6TKL - chains H and I of the 3 polymer chains in the assembly; structure by X-ray diffraction, 1.30 A resolution.

[Chain H]
Name: Prothrombin
Source organism: Homo sapiens
Notes: EC 3.4.21.5
UniProt: P00734 (THRB_HUMAN); residues 321-579 here correspond to UniProt positions 364-622 (UniProt number = residue number + 43)
Amino-acid sequence (259 residues; each row starts with the number of its first residue):
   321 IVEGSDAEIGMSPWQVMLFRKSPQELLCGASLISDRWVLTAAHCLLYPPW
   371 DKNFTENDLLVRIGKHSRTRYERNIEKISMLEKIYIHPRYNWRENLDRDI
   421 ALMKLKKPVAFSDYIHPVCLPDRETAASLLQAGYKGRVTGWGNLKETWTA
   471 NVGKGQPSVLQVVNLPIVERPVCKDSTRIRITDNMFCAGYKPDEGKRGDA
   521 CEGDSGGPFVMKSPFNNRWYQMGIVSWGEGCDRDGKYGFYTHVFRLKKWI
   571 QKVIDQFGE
Disordered / not traced: 468-474, 579
Disulfide bonds: Cys348-Cys364, Cys493-Cys507, Cys521-Cys551
Covalent attachments: N-acetylglucosamine (NAG) linked to Asn373
Bound ions: Na+: Arg553, Lys556
Swiss-Prot annotation at these positions:
  - region: Ala508 to Val530 (High affinity receptor-binding region which is also known as the TP508 peptide)
  - active site (Charge relay system): His363, Asp419, Ser525
  - glycosylation: Asn373 (N-linked (GlcNAc...) (complex) asparagine)

[Chain I]
Name: Tsetse thrombin inhibitor
Notes: engineered mutation(s): L32NMeL
UniProt: O97373 (TTI_GLOMM); residues -20 to 32 here correspond to UniProt positions 1-53 (UniProt number = residue number + 21)
Amino-acid sequence (53 residues; each row starts with the number of its first residue; numbers below 1 keep their minus sign (Met-20 is residue -20)):
   -20 MKFFTVLFFLLSIIYLIVAAPGEPGAPIDYDEYGDSSEEVGGTPLHEIPG
    30 IRL
Disordered / not traced: -20 to 0, 14-19
Modified positions: Tyr9 (O-sulfo-L-tyrosine; TYS); Tyr12 (O-sulfo-L-tyrosine; TYS); Leu32 (N-methylleucine; MLE)

[Interface between chain H and chain I]
Pairs across the interface (72; chain H residue first):
  His363(H) with Leu32(I), hydrogen bond (side chain-backbone)
  Tyr367(H) with His25(I); Leu32(I)
  Pro369(H) with His25(I)
  Trp370(H) with His25(I); Ile30(I), hydrophobic; Leu32(I)
  His407(H) with Tyr12(I)
  Pro408(H) with Tyr12(I)
  Arg409(H) with Asp10(I), salt bridge; Glu11(I), hydrogen bond (side chain-backbone); Tyr12(I)
  Arg413(H) with Pro23(I)
  Glu414(H) with Gly20(I); Gly21(I), hydrogen bond (side chain-backbone); Thr22(I); Pro23(I); Leu24(I), hydrogen bond (backbone-backbone)
  Asn415(H) with Leu24(I)
  Leu416(H) with Leu24(I), hydrophobic
  Arg418(H) with Asp10(I), salt bridge
  Arg443(H) with Ile7(I), hydrogen bond (side chain-backbone); Tyr9(I)
  Ala446(H) with Ile7(I)
  Ala447(H) with Ile7(I)
  Leu450(H) with Pro3(I); Gly4(I), hydrogen bond (backbone-backbone)
  Gln451(H) with Gly1(I); Glu2(I)
  Ala452(H) with Gly1(I), hydrogen bond (backbone-backbone); Glu2(I), hydrogen bond (backbone-backbone)
  Ile487(H) with Gly4(I)
  Arg490(H) with Gly4(I), hydrogen bond (side chain-backbone); Ala5(I)
  Ile499(H) with Thr22(I); Leu24(I), hydrophobic; Ile27(I), hydrophobic
  Arg500(H) with Gly20(I)
  Asp503(H) with Pro6(I)
  Asn504(H) with Asp10(I), hydrogen bond
  Phe506(H) with Gly4(I)
  Asp519(H) with Arg31(I), salt bridge
  Ala520(H) with Arg31(I)
  Cys521(H) with Arg31(I)
  Glu522(H) with Arg31(I)
  Ser525(H) with Leu32(I), hydrogen bond (side chain-backbone)
  Val545(H) with Arg31(I)
  Trp547(H) with Leu24(I), hydrophobic; Arg31(I); Leu32(I)
  Gly548(H) with Ile30(I); Arg31(I), hydrogen bond (backbone-backbone)
  Glu549(H) with Ile27(I); Gly29(I)
  Gly550(H) with Gly29(I), hydrogen bond (backbone-backbone); Arg31(I)
  Cys551(H) with Arg31(I)
  Gly558(H) with Arg31(I)
  His562(H) with Ala5(I); Pro6(I), hydrogen bond (side chain-backbone)
  Phe564(H) with Ile7(I), hydrophobic; Asp8(I); Tyr9(I)
  Arg565(H) with Asp8(I), salt bridge; Tyr9(I); Asp10(I), salt bridge
  Leu566(H) with Asp10(I)
  Lys567(H) with Tyr9(I)
  Lys568(H) with Tyr9(I); Glu11(I), salt bridge
  Trp569(H) with Tyr12(I)
  Lys572(H) with Tyr12(I)
Interface residues without a listed pair, chain H (50 interface residues in all): Tyr454, Val488, Arg498, Ser546, Arg553
Interface residues without a listed pair, chain I (24 interface residues in all): Pro28

[Overview]
50 residues of chain H and 24 residues of chain I are in contact; the contacts include 14 hydrogen bonds and 6
salt bridges. Among the polar pairs are Arg409(H)-Asp10(I), Arg418(H)-Asp10(I) and Asp519(H)-Arg31(I).
Covalently linked N-acetylglucosamine: at Asn373(H).
Here chain H is Prothrombin (Homo sapiens) and chain I is Tsetse thrombin inhibitor. Entry 6TKL (Non-cleavable
tsetse thrombin inhibitor in complex with human alpha-thrombin) was determined by X-ray diffraction together
with 6TKG, 6TKH, 6TKI and 6TKJ from the same study.
